PDB entry 5XF3 | X-ray diffraction, 2.60 A resolution | chains C and J of the 10 polymer chains in the assembly

Chain C:
Name: Histone H2A type 1-B/E
Source organism: Homo sapiens
UniProtKB: P04908 (H2A1B_HUMAN); residues 0-129 here correspond to UniProt positions 1-130 (UniProt number = residue number + 1)
Amino-acid sequence (130 residues; row label = number of the first residue in the row; numbering starts at 0):
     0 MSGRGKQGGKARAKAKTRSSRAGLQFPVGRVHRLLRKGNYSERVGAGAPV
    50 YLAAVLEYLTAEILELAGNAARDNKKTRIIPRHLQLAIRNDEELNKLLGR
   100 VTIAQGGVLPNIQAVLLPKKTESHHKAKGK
Not modelled in the structure: 0-13, 120-129
Swiss-Prot annotation at these positions:
  - modified residue: Ser1 (N-acetylserine), Arg3 (Citrulline), Lys5 (N6-(2-hydroxyisobutyryl)lysine), Lys9 (N6-(2-hydroxyisobutyryl)lysine), Lys13 (N6-(beta-hydroxybutyryl)lysine), Lys36 (N6-(2-hydroxyisobutyryl)lysine), Lys74 (N6-(2-hydroxyisobutyryl)lysine), Lys75 (N6-(2-hydroxyisobutyryl)lysine), Lys95 (N6-(2-hydroxyisobutyryl)lysine), Gln104 (N5-methylglutamine), Lys118 (N6-(2-hydroxyisobutyryl)lysine), Lys119 (N6-crotonyllysine), Thr120 (Phosphothreonine), Lys125 (N6-crotonyllysine)
  - cross-link (Glycyl lysine isopeptide (Lys-Gly)): Lys13 (interchain with G-Cter in ubiquitin), Lys15 (interchain with G-Cter in ubiquitin), Lys119 (interchain with G-Cter in ubiquitin)

Chain J:
Molecule: 145-nt DNA strand
Sequence (145 nucleotides; row label = number of the first residue in the row; numbers below 1 keep their minus sign (DA-72 is residue -72)):
   -72 ATCAATATCCACCTGCAGATACTACCAAAAGTGTATTTGGAAACTGCTCC
   -22 ATCAAAAGGCATGTTCAGCTGATTCAGCTGAACATGCCTTTTGATGGAGC
    28 AGTTTCCAAATACACTTTTGGTAGTATCTGCAGGTGGATATTGAT

How chain C and chain J interact:
Residue-residue contacts - 15 pairs, chain C then chain J:
  Arg29(C) - DG47(J)  phosphate contact
  Arg29(C) - DG48(J)  salt bridge to the phosphate
  Arg35(C) - DT38(J)  salt bridge to the phosphate
  Arg42(C) - DA37(J)  hydrogen bond to the sugar
  Arg42(C) - DT38(J)  phosphate contact
  Val43(C) - DA37(J)  phosphate contact
  Val43(C) - DT38(J)  hydrogen bond to the phosphate
  Gly44(C) - DA37(J)  phosphate contact
  Ala45(C) - DA37(J)  hydrogen bond to the phosphate
  Lys75(C) - DC58(J)  phosphate contact
  Lys75(C) - DA59(J)  phosphate contact
  Thr76(C) - DG57(J)  sugar contact
  Thr76(C) - DC58(J)  hydrogen bond to the phosphate
  Arg77(C) - DG57(J)  hydrogen bond to the sugar
  Arg77(C) - DC58(J)  hydrogen bond to the phosphate
Interface residues without a listed pair, chain C (11 interface residues in all): Glu41, Lys74

Overview:
Chain C and chain J form an interface of 11 and 7 residues respectively; the contacts include 6 hydrogen bonds
and 2 salt bridges. Polar pairs include Arg42(C)-DA37(J), Arg77(C)-DG57(J) and Val43(C)-DT38(J).
Chain C is Histone H2A type 1-B/E (Homo sapiens) and chain J is a 145-nt DNA strand; the structure, Nucleosome
core particle with an adduct of a binuclear RAPTA (Ru-arene-phosphaadamantane) compound having a
1,2-diphenylethylenediamine linker ..., was determined by X-ray diffraction together with 5XF4, 5XF5 and 5XF6
from the same study.
